PDB entry 9GMA | electron microscopy, 9.10 A resolution (very low resolution: no residue pairs are listed; an interface is given only as per-side residue counts) | chains K and Q of the 16 polymer chains in the assembly

[Chain K]
Molecule: pFB526
From: Escherichia coli
Sequence (2124 nucleotides; row label = number of the first residue in the row; numbers below 1 keep their minus sign (DA-382 is residue -382)):
  -382 AACCTATAAAAATAGGCGTATCACGAGGCCCTTTCGTTACATTGTAACAC
  -332 ACTTAATTGCGTTGCGCTCACTGCCCGCTTTCCAGTCGGGAAACCTGTCG
  -282 TGCCAGCTGCATTAATGAATCGGCCAACGCGCGGGGAGAGGCGGTTTGCG
  -232 TATTGGGCGCTCTTCCGCTTCCTCGCTCACTGACTCGCTGCGCTCGGTCG
  -182 TTCGGCTGCGGCGAGCGGTATCAGCTCACTCAAAGGCGGTAATACGGTTA
  -132 TCCACAGAATCAGGGGATAACGCAGGAAAGAACATGTGAGCAAAAGGCCA
   -82 GCAAAAGGCCAGGAACCGTAAAAAGGCCGCGTTGCTGGCGTTTTTCCATA
   -32 GGCTCCGCCCCCCTGACGAGCATCACAAAAATCGACGCTCAAGTCAGAGG
    18 TGGCGAAACCCGACAGGACTATAAAGATACCAGGCGTTTCCCCCTGGAAG
    68 CTCCCTCGTGCGCTCTCCTGTTCCGACCCTGCCGCTTACCGGATACCTGT
   118 CCGCCTTTCTCCCTTCGGGAAGCGTGGCGCTTTCTCATAGCTCACGCTGT
   168 AGGTATCTCAGTTCGGTGTAGGTCGTTCGCTCCAAGCTGGGCTGTGTGCA
   218 CGAACCCCCCGTTCAGCCCGACCGCTGCGCCTTATCCGGTAACTATCGTC
   268 TTGAGTCCAACCCGGTAAGACACGACTTATCGCCACTGGCAGCAGCCACT
   318 GGTAACAGGATTAGCAGAGCGAGGTATGTAGGCGGTGCTACAGAGTTCTT
   368 GAAGTGGTGGCCTAACTACGGCTACACTAGAAGGACAGTATTTGGTATCT
   418 GCGCTCTGCTGAAGCCAGTTACCTTCGGAAAAAGAGTTGGTAGCTCTTGA
   468 TCCGGCAAACAAACCACCGCTGGTAGCGGTGGTTTTTTTGTTTGCAAGCA
   518 GCAGATTACGCGCAGAAAAAAAGGATCTCAAGAAGATCCTTTGATCTTTT
   568 CTACGGGGTCTGACGCTCAGTGGAACGAAAACTCACGTTAAGGGATTTTG
   618 GTCATGAGATTATCAAAAAGGATCTTCACCTAGATCCTTTTAAATTAAAA
   668 ATGAAGTTTTAAATCAATCTAAAGTATATATGAGTAAACTTGGTCTGACA
   718 GTTACCAATGCTTAATCAGTGAGGCACCTATCTCAGCGATCTGTCTATTT
   768 CGTTCATCCATAGTTGCCTGACTCCCCGTCGTGTAGATAACTACGATACG
   818 GGAGGGCTTACCATCTGGCCCCAGTGCTGCAATGATACCGCGAGACCCAC
   868 GCTCACCGGCTCCAGATTTATCAGCAATAAACCAGCCAGCCGGAAGGGCC
   918 GAGCGCAGAAGTGGTCCTGCAACTTTATCCGCCTCCATCCAGTCTATTAA
   968 TTGTTGCCGGGAAGCTAGAGTAAGTAGTTCGCCAGTTAATAGTTTGCGCA
  1018 ACGTTGTTGCCATTGCTACAGGCATCGTGGTGTCACGCTCGTCGTTTGGT
  1068 ATGGCTTCATTCAGCTCCGGTTCCCAACGATCAAGGCGAGTTACATGATC
  1118 CCCCATGTTGTGCAAAAAAGCGGTTAGCTCCTTCGGTCCTCCGATCGTTG
  1168 TCAGAAGTAAGTTGGCCGCAGTGTTATCACTCATGGTTATGGCAGCACTG
  1218 CATAATTCTCTTACTGTCATGCCATCCGTAAGATGCTTTTCTGTGACTGG
  1268 TGAGTACTCAACCAAGTCATTCTGAGAATAGTGTATGCGGCGACCGAGTT
  1318 GCTCTTGCCCGGCGTCAATACGGGATAATACCGCGCCACATAGCAGAACT
  1368 TTAAAAGTGCTCATCATTGGAAAACGTTCTTCGGGGCGAAAACTCTCAAG
  1418 GATCTTACCGCTGTTGAGATCCAGTTCGATGTAACCCACTCGTGCACCCA
  1468 ACTGATCTTCAGCATCTTTTACTTTCACCAGCGTTTCTGGGTGAGCAAAA
  1518 ACAGGAAGGCAAAATGCCGCAAAAAAGGGAATAAGGGCGACACGGAAATG
  1568 TTGAATACTCATACTCTTCCTTTTTCAATATTATTGAAGCATTTATCAGG
  1618 GTTATTGTCTCATGAGCGGATACATATTTGAATGTATTTAGAAAAATAAA
  1668 CAAATAGGGGTTCCGCGCACATTTCCCCGAAAAGTGCCACCTGACGTCTA
  1718 AGAAACCATTATTATCATGACATT
Unresolved in the structure: -382 to 0, 74-1741

[Chain Q]
Molecule: Chromosome partition protein MukE
From: Photorhabdus thracensis
UniProtKB: A0A0F7LPV6 (A0A0F7LPV6_9GAMM); residues 1-240 here = UniProt positions 1-240
Amino-acid sequence (240 residues; each row starts with the number of its first residue):
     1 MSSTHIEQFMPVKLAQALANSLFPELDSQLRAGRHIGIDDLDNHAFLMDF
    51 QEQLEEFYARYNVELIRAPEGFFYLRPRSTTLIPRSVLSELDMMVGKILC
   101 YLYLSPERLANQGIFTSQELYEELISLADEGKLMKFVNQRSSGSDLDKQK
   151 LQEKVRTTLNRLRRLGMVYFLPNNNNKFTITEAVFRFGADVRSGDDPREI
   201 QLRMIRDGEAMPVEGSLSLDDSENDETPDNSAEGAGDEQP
Unresolved in the structure: 1, 214-240

[Chain K / chain Q interface]
At this resolution (9 A) residue pairs are not listed: 7 residues of chain K and 9 of chain Q lie at the interface.

[Summary]
7 residues of chain K face 9 of chain Q across their interface.
Here chain K is pFB526 (Escherichia coli) and chain Q is Chromosome partition protein MukE (Photorhabdus
thracensis). Entry 9GMA (MukBEF in a DNA capture state (dimer)) was determined by electron microscopy,
deposited together with 9GM6, 9GM7, 9GM8, 9GM9, 9GMB and 9GMD.
